Entry 3NY4 (X-ray diffraction, 1.22 A resolution); this record covers chain A.

== Chain A ==
Molecule: Beta-lactamase
Source organism: Mycobacterium tuberculosis
Notes: EC 3.5.2.6
UniProt: P0C5C1 (BLAC_MYCTU); numbering as in UniProt (aligned over 43-307)
Amino-acid sequence (265 residues; each row starts with the number of its first residue):
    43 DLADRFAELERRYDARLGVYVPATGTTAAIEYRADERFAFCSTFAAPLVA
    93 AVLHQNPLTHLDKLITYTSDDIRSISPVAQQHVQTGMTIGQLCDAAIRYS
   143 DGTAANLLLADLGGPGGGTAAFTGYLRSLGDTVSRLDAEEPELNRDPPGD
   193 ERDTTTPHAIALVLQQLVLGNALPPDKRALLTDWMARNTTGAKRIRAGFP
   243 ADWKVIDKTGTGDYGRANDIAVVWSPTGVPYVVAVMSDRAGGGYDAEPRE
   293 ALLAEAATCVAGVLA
Sequence notes: engineered mutation A87 (Lys in P0C5C1)
Small-molecule neighbours:
  - CEFAMANDOLE, free form (SMX; (6R,7R)-7-{[(2R)-2-hydroxy-2-phenylacetyl]amino}-3-{[(1-methyl-1H-tetrazol-5-yl)sulfanyl]methyl}-8-oxo-5-thia-1-azabicyclo[4.2.0]oct-2-ene-2-carboxylic acid), molecule 1: C83, S84, I117, S142, E182, P183, N186, T231, T232, R236, K250, T251, G252, T253, G254, D255
  - CEFAMANDOLE, free form (SMX), molecule 2: I117, P119, R236, T253, E289, P290, E292
  - CEFAMANDOLE, free form (SMX), molecule 3: V210, L211, G212, P217, R220, A221, T224, K246, W266, G270, P272
  - CEFAMANDOLE, free form (SMX), molecule 4: R281, D287, A288, E289, R291

== Overview ==
Bound to chain A: 4 copies of CEFAMANDOLE, free form.
Chain A is Beta-lactamase (Mycobacterium tuberculosis); the structure, Crystal Structure of BlaC-K73A bound
with Cefamandole, was determined by X-ray diffraction, deposited together with 3N8S.
